Entry 4WKP (X-ray diffraction, 1.58 A resolution); this record covers chains A and B.

[Chain A (and B)]
Protein: Aminodeoxyfutalosine nucleosidase
Organism: Helicobacter pylori
Notes: EC 3.2.2.9; chain B of this document is another copy of the same molecule, construct and numbering; everything in this record applies to it too
UniProtKB: Q9ZMY2 (MQMTN_HELPJ); residues 2-230 here = UniProt positions 2-230
Amino-acid sequence (245 residues; numbered -14 to 230; the number before each row is that of its first residue; numbers below 1 keep their minus sign (Met-14 is residue -14)):
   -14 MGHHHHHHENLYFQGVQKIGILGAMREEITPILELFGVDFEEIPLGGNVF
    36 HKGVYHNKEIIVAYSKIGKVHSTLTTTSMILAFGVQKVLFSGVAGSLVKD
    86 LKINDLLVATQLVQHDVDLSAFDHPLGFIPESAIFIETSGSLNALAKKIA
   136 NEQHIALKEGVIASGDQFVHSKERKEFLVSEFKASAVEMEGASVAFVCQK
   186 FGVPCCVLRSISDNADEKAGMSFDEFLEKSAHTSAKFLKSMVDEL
Not modelled in the structure: -14 to 0
Sequence notes: initiating methionine (-14); expression tag (-13 to 1)
Swiss-Prot annotation at these positions:
  - active site: Glu13 (Proton acceptor), Asp198 (Proton donor)
  - binding site (substrate): Gly80, Val154, Met174, Glu175

[How chain A and chain B interact]
Pairs across the interface (75):
  Leu30(A) - Phe186(B)  hydrophobic
  Gly31(A) - Lys185(B)
  Gly31(A) - Phe186(B)
  Gly32(A) - Lys185(B)
  Tyr49(A) - Glu116(B)  hydrogen bond
  Lys51(A) - Glu116(B)
  Lys51(A) - Lys185(B)
  Ile52(A) - Ile114(B)
  Ile52(A) - Pro115(B)  hydrophobic
  Lys54(A) - Asp151(B)  salt bridge
  Val55(A) - Thr58(B)
  Val55(A) - Gln99(B)
  Val55(A) - Ser178(B)
  Val55(A) - Phe181(B)  hydrophobic
  His56(A) - Ile114(B)
  His56(A) - Phe181(B)
  Thr58(A) - Val55(B)
  Thr58(A) - Thr58(B)
  Thr58(A) - Leu59(B)
  Leu59(A) - Thr58(B)
  Leu59(A) - Thr62(B)
  Leu59(A) - Lys185(B)
  Thr62(A) - Leu59(B)
  Thr62(A) - Thr62(B)
  Thr62(A) - Ser63(B)
  Ser63(A) - Leu66(B)
  Ser63(A) - Phe186(B)
  Leu66(A) - Ser63(B)
  Gln99(A) - Val55(B)
  Gln99(A) - Asp151(B)
  Asp101(A) - Asp151(B)
  Asp101(A) - Gln152(B)  hydrogen bond (backbone-side chain)
  Val102(A) - Asp151(B)
  Asp103(A) - Asp151(B)  hydrogen bond (backbone-backbone)
  Asp103(A) - Gln152(B)
  Asp103(A) - Phe153(B)  hydrogen bond (backbone-backbone)
  Leu104(A) - Phe153(B)  hydrophobic
  Leu104(A) - Met174(B)  hydrophobic
  Ala106(A) - Phe153(B)  hydrophobic
  Ala106(A) - His155(B)
  Phe107(A) - Phe153(B)  hydrophobic
  Phe107(A) - Gly205(B)
  Phe107(A) - Phe208(B)  hydrophobic
  Phe107(A) - Asp209(B)
  Ile114(A) - Ile52(B)
  Ile114(A) - His56(B)
  Glu116(A) - Tyr49(B)  hydrogen bond
  Glu116(A) - Lys51(B)
  Asp151(A) - Lys54(B)  salt bridge
  Asp151(A) - Gln99(B)
  Asp151(A) - Asp101(B)
  Asp151(A) - Val102(B)
  Asp151(A) - Asp103(B)  hydrogen bond (backbone-backbone)
  Gln152(A) - Asp101(B)  hydrogen bond (side chain-backbone)
  Gln152(A) - Asp103(B)
  Phe153(A) - Asp103(B)  hydrogen bond (backbone-backbone)
  Phe153(A) - Leu104(B)  hydrophobic
  Phe153(A) - Ala106(B)  hydrophobic
  Phe153(A) - Phe107(B)  hydrophobic
  His155(A) - Ala106(B)
  Met174(A) - Leu104(B)  hydrophobic
  Ser178(A) - Val55(B)
  Phe181(A) - Val55(B)  hydrophobic
  Phe181(A) - His56(B)
  Lys185(A) - Gly31(B)
  Lys185(A) - Gly32(B)
  Lys185(A) - Lys51(B)
  Lys185(A) - Leu59(B)
  Phe186(A) - Leu30(B)  hydrophobic
  Phe186(A) - Gly31(B)
  Phe186(A) - Leu59(B)  hydrophobic
  Phe186(A) - Ser63(B)
  Gly205(A) - Phe107(B)
  Phe208(A) - Phe107(B)  hydrophobic
  Asp209(A) - Phe107(B)
Interface residues without a listed pair, chain A (39 interface residues in all): Ser105, Pro115, Ser117, Val182
Interface residues without a listed pair, chain B (39 interface residues in all): Ser105, Ser117, Val182

[Overview]
Chain A and chain B each contribute 39 residues to their interface; the contacts include 8 hydrogen bonds and
2 salt bridges. Among the polar pairs are Lys54(A)-Asp151(B), Tyr49(A)-Glu116(B) and Asp101(A)-Gln152(B).
UniProt lists active-site residues Glu13(A) and Asp198(A) and 4 substrate-binding residues on chain A.
Chain A and chain B are both Aminodeoxyfutalosine nucleosidase (Helicobacter pylori); the structure, Crystal
structure of Helicobacter pylori 5'-methylthioadenosine/S-adenosyl homocysteine nucleosidase (MTAN) complexed
with 2-(2-hydroxyethoxy)ethylthiomethyl-DADMe-Immucillin-A, was determined by X-ray diffraction, deposited
together with 4WKN, 4WKO, 4YNB and 4YO8.
